Entry 6J2X (electron microscopy, 3.80 A resolution); this record covers chains S and T of the 47 polymer chains in the assembly.

# Chain S
Molecule: 26S proteasome regulatory subunit RPN3
Organism: Saccharomyces cerevisiae S288c
UniProt: P40016 (RPN3_YEAST); residues 1-523 here = UniProt positions 1-523
Sequence (523 residues; row label = number of the first residue in the row):
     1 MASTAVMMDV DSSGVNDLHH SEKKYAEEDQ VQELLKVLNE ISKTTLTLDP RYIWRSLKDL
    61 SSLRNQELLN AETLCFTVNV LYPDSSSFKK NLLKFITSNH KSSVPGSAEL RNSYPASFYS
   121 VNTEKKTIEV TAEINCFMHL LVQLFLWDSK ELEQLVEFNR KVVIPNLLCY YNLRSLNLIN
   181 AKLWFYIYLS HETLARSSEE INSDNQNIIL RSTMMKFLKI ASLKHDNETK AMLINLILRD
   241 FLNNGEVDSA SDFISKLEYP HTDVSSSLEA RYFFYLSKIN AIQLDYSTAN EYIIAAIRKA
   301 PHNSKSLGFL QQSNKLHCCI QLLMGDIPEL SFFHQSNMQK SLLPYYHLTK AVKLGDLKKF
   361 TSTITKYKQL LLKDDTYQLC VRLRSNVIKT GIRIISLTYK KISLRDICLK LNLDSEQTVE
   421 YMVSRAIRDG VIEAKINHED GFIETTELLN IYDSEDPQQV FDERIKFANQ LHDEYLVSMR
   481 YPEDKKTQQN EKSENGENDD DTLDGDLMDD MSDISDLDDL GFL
Not modelled in the structure: 1-17, 493-523
Curated features (UniProtKB/Swiss-Prot):
  - modified residue: Ala-2 (N-acetylalanine), Ser-454 (Phosphoserine)

# Chain T
Molecule: 26S proteasome regulatory subunit RPN12
Organism: Saccharomyces cerevisiae S288c
UniProt: P32496 (RPN12_YEAST); numbering as in UniProt (aligned over 1-274)
Sequence (274 residues; numbered 1 to 274; the number before each row is that of its first residue):
     1 MPSLAELTKS LSIAFENGDY AACEKLLPPI KIELIKNNLL IPDLSIQNDI YLNDLMITKR
    61 ILEVGALASI QTFNFDSFEN YFNQLKPYYF SNNHKLSESD KKSKLISLYL LNLLSQNNTT
   121 KFHSELQYLD KHIKNLEDDS LLSYPIKLDR WLMEGSYQKA WDLLQSGSQN ISEFDSFTDI
   181 LKSAIRDEIA KNTELSYDFL PLSNIKALLF FNNEKETEKF ALERNWPIVN SKVYFNNQSK
   241 EKADYEDEMM HEEDQKTNII EKAMDYAISI ENIV
Not modelled in the structure: 273-274

# How chain S and chain T interact
Contacting residue pairs (55; chain S residue first):
  Asp-204(S) / Asn-92(T)  hydrogen bond (backbone-side chain)
  Asp-204(S) / Asn-93(T)
  Asn-205(S) / Leu-44(T)
  Asn-207(S) / Asn-92(T)
  Leu-242(S) / Tyr-128(T)
  Asn-244(S) / Asn-92(T)
  Gly-245(S) / Glu-125(T)
  Gly-245(S) / Tyr-128(T)
  Val-247(S) / Thr-120(T)
  Val-247(S) / Ser-124(T)
  Asp-248(S) / Lys-121(T)  salt bridge
  Ile-282(S) / Thr-119(T)
  Ile-282(S) / Thr-120(T)
  Ile-282(S) / His-123(T)
  Ile-282(S) / Ser-124(T)
  Gln-283(S) / Thr-120(T)  hydrogen bond
  Leu-284(S) / His-123(T)
  Lys-368(S) / Ile-133(T)
  Asp-375(S) / Gln-127(T)  hydrogen bond (backbone-side chain)
  Gln-378(S) / Gln-127(T)  hydrogen bond
  Gln-378(S) / His-132(T)  hydrogen bond
  Arg-382(S) / His-123(T)  hydrogen bond
  Arg-382(S) / Leu-126(T)
  Ser-385(S) / Arg-150(T)  hydrogen bond (side chain-backbone)
  Ser-385(S) / Glu-154(T)
  Ile-388(S) / Glu-154(T)
  Lys-389(S) / Met-153(T)
  Thr-418(S) / Ser-156(T)
  Glu-420(S) / Tyr-197(T)  hydrogen bond
  Tyr-421(S) / Gly-155(T)
  Tyr-421(S) / Leu-208(T)
  Met-422(S) / Glu-154(T)
  Met-422(S) / Gly-155(T)
  Met-422(S) / Ser-156(T)
  Ser-424(S) / Asn-192(T)
  Ser-424(S) / Ser-196(T)  hydrogen bond
  Arg-425(S) / Met-153(T)
  Ile-427(S) / Ser-196(T)
  Arg-428(S) / Glu-188(T)  salt bridge
  Arg-428(S) / Lys-191(T)
  Arg-428(S) / Asn-192(T)
  Ile-436(S) / Ser-196(T)  hydrogen bond (backbone-backbone)
  Ile-436(S) / Tyr-197(T)
  His-438(S) / Asn-204(T)  hydrogen bond
  Glu-439(S) / Phe-199(T)
  Glu-439(S) / Pro-201(T)
  Gln-458(S) / Lys-256(T)
  Gln-458(S) / Ile-259(T)
  Gln-459(S) / Lys-262(T)
  Asp-462(S) / Ile-259(T)
  Asp-462(S) / Lys-262(T)  salt bridge
  Lys-466(S) / Lys-262(T)
  Lys-466(S) / Tyr-266(T)
  Asn-469(S) / Tyr-266(T)  hydrogen bond (side chain-backbone)
  Asn-469(S) / Ile-270(T)
Interface residues without a listed pair, chain S (42 interface residues in all): Glu-199, Ile-208, Leu-372, Leu-379, Val-381, Lys-435, Ile-465, Asp-473
Interface residues without a listed pair, chain T (40 interface residues in all): Ser-91, Leu-152, Gln-158, Leu-195, Leu-200, Met-250, Ser-269

# Summary
42 residues of chain S face 40 of chain T across their interface, with 12 hydrogen bonds and 3 salt bridges.
Polar pairs include Asp-248(S)/Lys-121(T), Arg-428(S)/Glu-188(T) and Asp-462(S)/Lys-262(T).
Chain S is 26S proteasome regulatory subunit RPN3 and chain T is 26S proteasome regulatory subunit RPN12, both
from Saccharomyces cerevisiae S288c; the structure, Yeast proteasome in resting state (C1-a), was determined
by electron microscopy, deposited together with 6J2N, 6J30, 6J2C and 6J2Q.
